PDB entry 2CIT | X-ray diffraction, 1.40 A resolution | chain A

# Chain A
Name: Endoglucanase H
From: Clostridium thermocellum
Notes: EC 3.2.1.4
UniProtKB: P16218 (GUNH_CLOTM); residues 4-282 here correspond to UniProt positions 26-304 (UniProt number = residue number + 22)
Chain sequence (282 residues; numbered 1 to 282; the number before each row is that of its first residue):
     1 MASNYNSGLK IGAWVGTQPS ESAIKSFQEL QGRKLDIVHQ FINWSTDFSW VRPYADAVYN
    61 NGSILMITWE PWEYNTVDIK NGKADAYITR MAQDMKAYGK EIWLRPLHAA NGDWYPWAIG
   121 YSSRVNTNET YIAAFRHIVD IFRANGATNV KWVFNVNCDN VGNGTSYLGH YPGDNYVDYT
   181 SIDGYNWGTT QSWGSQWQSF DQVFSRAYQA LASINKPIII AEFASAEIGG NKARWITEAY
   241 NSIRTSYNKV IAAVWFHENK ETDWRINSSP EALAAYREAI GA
Unresolved in the structure: 1-8
Covalently attached groups: 2-deoxy-2-fluoro-alpha-D-glucopyranose (G2F) linked to Glu222
Sequence notes: engineered mutation Ala109 (Glu131 in P16218)
Swiss-Prot annotation at these positions:
  - active site: Glu222 (Nucleophile)

# Summary
From UniProt: active-site residue Glu222.
Chain A is Endoglucanase H (Clostridium thermocellum); the structure, Structure of the covalent intermediate
of a family 26 lichenase, was determined by X-ray diffraction, deposited together with 2CIP.
